5TJ7 - chain A; structure by X-ray diffraction, 2.60 A resolution.

[Chain A]
Molecule: NEDD4-like E3 ubiquitin-protein ligase WWP2
Organism: Homo sapiens
Notes: EC 2.3.2.26
Reference sequence: O00308 (WWP2_HUMAN); the construct lacks a stretch of the UniProt sequence and is renumbered around it, so the offset changes along the chain: 334-395 = UniProt 334-395; 482-484 = UniProt 396-398; 485-865 = UniProt 485-865
Amino-acid sequence (447 residues; numbered 333 to 865; 86 numbers in that range are skipped by the numbering (no residue carries them; nothing is unmodelled there); the number before each row is that of its first residue):
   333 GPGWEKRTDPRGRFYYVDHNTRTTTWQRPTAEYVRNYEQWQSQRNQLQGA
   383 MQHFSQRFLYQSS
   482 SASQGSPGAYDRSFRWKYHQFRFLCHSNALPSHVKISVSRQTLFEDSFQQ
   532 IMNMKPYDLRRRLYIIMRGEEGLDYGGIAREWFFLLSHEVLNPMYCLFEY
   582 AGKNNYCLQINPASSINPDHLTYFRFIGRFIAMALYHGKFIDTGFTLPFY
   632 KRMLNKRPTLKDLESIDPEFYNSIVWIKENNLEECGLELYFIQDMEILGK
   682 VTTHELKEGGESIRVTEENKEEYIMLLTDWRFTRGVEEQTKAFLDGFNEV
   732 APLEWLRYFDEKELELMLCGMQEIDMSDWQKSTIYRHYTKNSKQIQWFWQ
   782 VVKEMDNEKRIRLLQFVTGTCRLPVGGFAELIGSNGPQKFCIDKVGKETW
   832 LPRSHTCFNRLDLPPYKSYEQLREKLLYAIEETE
Unresolved in the structure: 333-334, 482-490
Differences from the reference sequence: expression tag (333)
Bound ions: Na+: Tyr587, Thr799, Ile813, Thr837, Asn840
UniProt features mapped onto this chain:
  - active site: Cys838 (Glycyl thioester intermediate)
Reported in the primary citation:
  - disease-associated variants - W358L, M752T: increased catalytic activity
  - mutagenesis - Y369E/Y392E, M752A/Q753A: increased catalytic activity
  - post-translational modification sites: Tyr369, Tyr392 (citing earlier work)
  - mutagenesis - Y369F, S374C, Y392F: unchanged catalytic activity
  - mutagenesis - Y369E, Y392E: increased catalytic activity on PTEN
  - mutagenesis - Y369E (Kd of 0.86 mM), Y392E (Kd of 5.8 mM): increased binding to UbF1
  - mutagenesis - Y369E, Y369F: unchanged expression
  - catalytic residues: Cys838 (citing earlier work)

[In short]
Tyr587, Thr799, Ile813, Thr837 and Asn840 form the Na+ site. From UniProt: active-site residue Cys838. From
the paper: the catalytic residue Cys838; W358L, M752T and Y369E/Y392E, among others, increase catalytic
activity; 9 substitutions were tested in all.
Chain A is NEDD4-like E3 ubiquitin-protein ligase WWP2 (Homo sapiens); the structure, Structure of WWP2
WW2-2,3-linker-HECT aa 334-398 linked to 485-865, was determined by X-ray diffraction (same publication as
5TJ8 and 5TJQ).
